PDB entry 7WN3 | electron microscopy, 3.29 A resolution | chains F and E of the 8 polymer chains in the assembly

# Chain F
Protein: von Willebrand factor
From: Homo sapiens
Notes: fragment: D'D3 domain
UniProt: P04275 (VWF_HUMAN); numbering as in UniProt (aligned over 764-1241)
Sequence (490 residues; numbered 764 to 1253; the number before each row is that of its first residue):
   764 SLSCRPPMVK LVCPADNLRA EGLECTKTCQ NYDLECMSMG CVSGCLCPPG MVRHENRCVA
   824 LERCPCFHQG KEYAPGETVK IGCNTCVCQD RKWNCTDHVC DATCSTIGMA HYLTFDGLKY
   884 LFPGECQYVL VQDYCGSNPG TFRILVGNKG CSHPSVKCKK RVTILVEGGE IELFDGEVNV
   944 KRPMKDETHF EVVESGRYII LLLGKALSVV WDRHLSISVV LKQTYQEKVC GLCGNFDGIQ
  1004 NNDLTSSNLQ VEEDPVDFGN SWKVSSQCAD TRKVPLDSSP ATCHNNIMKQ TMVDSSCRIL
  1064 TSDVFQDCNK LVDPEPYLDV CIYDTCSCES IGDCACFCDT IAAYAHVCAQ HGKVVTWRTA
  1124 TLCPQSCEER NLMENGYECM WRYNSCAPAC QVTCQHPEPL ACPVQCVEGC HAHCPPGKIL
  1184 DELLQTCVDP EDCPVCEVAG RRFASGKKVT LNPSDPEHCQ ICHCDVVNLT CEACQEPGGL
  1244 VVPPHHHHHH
Disordered / not traced: 1242-1253
Construct notes: engineered mutation M1136 (Arg in P04275), M1143 (Glu in P04275); expression tag (1242-1253)
UniProt features mapped onto this chain:
  - region: S764 to E787 (Amino-terminal), R826 to D853 (CX)
  - glycosylation (N-linked (GlcNAc...) asparagine): N857, N1147, N1231
  - natural variant: C788 (C788Y: In VWD2), T791 (T791M: In VWD2), R816 (R816W: In VWD2), R854 (R854Q: In VWD2), C1060 (C1060R: In VWD2), C1149 (C1149R: In VWD1)
  - mutagenesis: C1149 (C1149R: Reduced secretion and increased intracellular retention. Similar phenotype; when associated with S-1169), C1169 (C1169S: Reduced secretion and increased intracellular retention. Similar phenotype; when associated with R-1149)
Disulfide bonds: C767-C808, C776-C804, C788-C799, C792-C827, C810-C821, C829-C851, C846-C863, C849-C858, C867-C996, C889-C1031, C898-C993, C914-C921, C1046-C1089, C1060-C1084, C1071-C1111, C1091-C1099, C1101-C1126, C1130-C1173, C1149-C1169, C1153-C1165, C1157-C1196, C1177-C1190, C1199-C1227, C1222-C1237, C1225-C1234
Glycans and other covalent adducts: N-acetylglucosamine (NAG) linked to N857, N1147, N1231
Metal / ion sites: Ca2+: D879, N998, D1000, I1002, N1005, D1006
Reported in the primary citation:
  - self-association interface (contacts with another copy of this molecule); pairs are residue here / residue on that copy: M1055-I1094 (hydrophobic contact), V1056-I1094 (hydrophobic contact), I1094-F1100 (hydrophobic contact), C1097-C1097 (disulfide), C1142-C1142
  - conformationally variable residues (loop rearrangement): C1091 to C1099, C1142

# Chain E
Protein: von Willebrand antigen 2
From: Homo sapiens
Notes: fragment: D1D2 domain
UniProt: P04275 (VWF_HUMAN); residue numbers follow UniProt; this construct covers 23-763
Sequence (741 residues; row label = number of the first residue in the row):
    23 AEGTRGRSST ARCSLFGSDF VNTFDGSMYS FAGYCSYLLA GGCQKRSFSI IGDFQNGKRV
    83 SLSVYLGEFF DIHLFVNGTV TQGDQRVSMP YASKGLYLET EAGYYKLSGE AYGFVARIDG
   143 SGNFQVLLSD RYFNKTCGLC GNFNIFAEDD FMTQEGTLTS DPYDFANSWA LSSGEQWCER
   203 ASPPSSSCNI SSGEMQKGLW EQCQLLKSTS VFARCHPLVD PEPFVALCEK TLCECAGGLE
   263 CACPALLEYA RTCAQEGMVL YGWTDHSACS PVCPAGMEYR QCVSPCARTC QSLHINEMCQ
   323 ERCVDGCSCP EGQLLDEGLC VESTECPCVH SGKRYPPGTS LSRDCNTCIC RNSQWICSNE
   383 ECPGECLVTG QSHFKSFDNR YFTFSGICQY LLARDCQDHS FSIVIETVQC ADDRDAVCTR
   443 SVTVRLPGLH NSLVKLKHGA GVAMDGQDVQ LPLLKGDLRI QHTVTASVRL SYGEDLQMDW
   503 DGRGRLLVKL SPVYAGKTCG LCGNYNGNQG DDFLTPSGLA EPRVEDFGNA WKLHGDCQDL
   563 QKQHSDPCAL NPRMTRFSEE ACAVLTSPTF EACHRAVSPL PYLRNCRYDV CSCSDGRECL
   623 CGALASYAAA CAGRGVRVAW REPGRCELNC PKGQVYLQCG TPCNLTCRSL SYPDEECNEA
   683 CLEGCFCPPG LYMDERGDCV PKAQCPCYYD GEIFQPEDIF SDHHTMCYCE DGFMHCTMSG
   743 VPGSLLPDAV LSSPLSHRSK R
Disordered / not traced: 23-29, 741-763
UniProt features mapped onto this chain:
  - glycosylation (N-linked (GlcNAc...) asparagine): N99, N156, N211, N666
  - natural variant: R273 (R273W: In VWD1 and VWD3), W377 (W377C: In VWD3), N528 (N528S: In VWD2), G550 (G550R: In VWD2)
Disulfide bonds: C35-C162, C57-C200, C65-C159, C210-C255, C225-C250, C237-C275, C257-C263, C265-C291, C295-C329, C304-C325, C308-C321, C312-C348, C331-C342, C350-C372, C367-C384, C370-C379, C388-C524, C410-C559, C418-C521, C432-C440, C570-C613, C584-C608, C595-C633, C615-C621, C623-C648, C652-C687, C661-C683, C665-C679, C669-C707, C689-C701, C709-C731, C729-C738
Glycans and other covalent adducts: N-acetylglucosamine (NAG) linked to N99, N156
Metal / ion sites: Ca2+ site 1: D47, N164, N166, F168, D172; Ca2+ site 2: D400, N528, N530, D533, D534

# How chain F and chain E interact
Pairs across the interface (49; chain F residue first):
  R782(F) with N453(E)
  D796(F) with R416(E), hydrogen bond (backbone-side chain)
  E798(F) with S424(E); R447(E), salt bridge
  M800(F) with R447(E)
  M802(F) with L455(E), hydrophobic
  F830(F) with S539(E), hydrogen bond (backbone-side chain)
  H831(F) with L541(E)
  W856(F) with S539(E)
  E888(F) with A114(E); Y119(E), hydrogen bond (backbone-side chain)
  Q890(F) with M320(E)
  V892(F) with L315(E), hydrophobic
  R906(F) with N318(E)
  N911(F) with Y119(E)
  K912(F) with Y119(E)
  L928(F) with E319(E)
  G1001(F) with N530(E), hydrogen bond (backbone-side chain)
  Q1003(F) with N530(E); Q531(E); G532(E), hydrogen bond (side chain-backbone)
  N1004(F) with G529(E), hydrogen bond (side chain-backbone)
  N1011(F) with V351(E); S375(E); Q376(E); W377(E), hydrogen bond (backbone-backbone)
  L1012(F) with W377(E); C379(E)
  Q1013(F) with V351(E); H352(E); W377(E); C379(E)
  V1014(F) with R365(E)
  E1016(F) with H352(E), salt bridge; R597(E)
  D1020(F) with S353(E); G354(E)
  V1027(F) with I317(E), hydrophobic
  S1029(F) with T311(E); Q313(E), hydrogen bond (side chain-backbone); S314(E)
  Q1030(F) with P112(E); E121(E), hydrogen bond; T122(E); E123(E), hydrogen bond
  C1031(F) with E121(E)
  L1039(F) with T588(E), hydrogen bond (backbone-side chain)
  K1073(F) with P544(E)
  L1074(F) with P544(E)
Other interface residues (no listed pair), chain F (49 interface residues in all): L781, E784, Q793, N794, L797, Q832, G833, I844, L908, K920, R945, I1002, E1015, W1025, K1026, A1032, K1036, P1038
Other interface residues (no listed pair), chain E (54 interface residues in all): S115, K116, A133, C370, L413, V426, H452, A542, R545, D548, A552, W553, K554, L555, A598, P601, L602

# In short
Chain F and chain E form an interface of 49 and 54 residues respectively, with 11 hydrogen bonds and 2 salt
bridges. Polar pairs include E798(F)-R447(E), E1016(F)-H352(E) and D796(F)-R416(E). N-acetylglucosamine is
covalently linked to N857(F), N1147(F) and N1231(F). The paper reports conformational variability at C1091(F)
and C1142(F); a self-association interface involving M1055(F), V1056(F) and I1094(F) among others.
Chain F is von Willebrand factor and chain E is von Willebrand antigen 2, both from Homo sapiens; the
structure, Cryo-EM structure of VWF D'D3 dimer (2M mutant) complexed with D1D2 at 3.29 angstron resolution (2
..., was determined by electron microscopy together with 7WN4 and 7WN6 from the same study.
